PDB entry 7YJ1 | electron microscopy, 3.10 A resolution | chains E and D of the 5 polymer chains in the assembly

# Chain E
Name: Serine palmitoyltransferase 1
From: Homo sapiens
Notes: EC 2.3.1.50
UniProt: O15269 (SPTC1_HUMAN); residues 1-50 here = UniProt positions 1-50
Chain sequence (50 residues; numbered 1 to 50; the number before each row is that of its first residue):
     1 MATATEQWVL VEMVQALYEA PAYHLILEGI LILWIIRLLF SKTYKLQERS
Disordered / not traced: 1-9, 48-50
Swiss-Prot annotation at these positions:
  - natural variant: Ala-20 (A20S: In ALS27), Tyr-23 (Y23F: In ALS27), Leu-38 (L38R: In ALS27; uncertain significance), Leu-39 (deletion: In ALS27), Phe-40 to Ser-41 (deletion: In ALS27)
What the authors report for this chain:
  - disease-associated variants - Y23A, L39DEL, F40DEL/S41DEL: increased catalytic activity

# Chain D
Name: ORM1-like protein 3
From: Homo sapiens
UniProt: Q8N138 (ORML3_HUMAN); residues 3-153 here = UniProt positions 3-153
Chain sequence (152 residues; row label = number of the first residue in the row):
     2 MVGTAHSEVN PNTRVMNSRG IWLSYVLAIG LLHIVLLSIP FVSVPVVWTL TNLIHNMGMY
    62 IFLHTVKGTP FETPDQGKAR LLTHWEQMDY GVQFTASRKF LTITPIVLYF LTSFYTKYDQ
   122 IHFVLNTVSL MSVLIPKLPQ LHGVRIFGIN KY
Disordered / not traced: 2-10
Construct notes: initiating methionine (2)
Swiss-Prot annotation at these positions:
  - modified residue: Pro-137 (Hydroxyproline)
  - mutagenesis: Asn-13 (N13A: Disrupted ceramide binding; impaired negative regulation of SPT complex activity in the presence of ceramides; in the absence of ceramides, reduced affinity of SPT complex towards palmitoyl-CoA), Val-16 (V16R: Impaired negative regulation of SPT complex activity in the presence of ceramides), Ile-22 (I22R: Impaired negative regulation of SPT complex activity in the presence of ceramides), Phe-63 (F63P: Impaired negative regulation of SPT complex activity in the presence of ceramides; F63R: Impaired negative regulation of SPT complex activity in the presence of ceramides), His-85 (H85A: No effect on the negative regulation of SPT complex activity in the presence of ceramides), Pro-137 (P137A: Increased protein levels; decreased ubiquitination; increased negative regulation of SPT complex activity)
What the authors report for this chain:
  - conformationally variable residues: Asn-13
  - mutagenesis - N13A, V16R, I22R, F63P, F63R: increased catalytic activity
  - mutagenesis - H85A: unchanged catalytic activity
  - mutagenesis - N13A (approximately 30%): decreased binding to ceramide

# Chain E / chain D interface
Pairs across the interface (26):
  Met-13(E) / Phe-115(D)  hydrophobic
  Ala-16(E) / Lys-118(D)
  Leu-17(E) / Tyr-119(D)
  Ala-20(E) / Tyr-119(D)  hydrophobic
  His-24(E) / Tyr-110(D)  hydrogen bond
  His-24(E) / Ser-114(D)
  His-24(E) / Tyr-119(D)
  His-24(E) / Phe-124(D)
  Glu-28(E) / Phe-111(D)
  Glu-28(E) / Ser-114(D)  hydrogen bond
  Glu-28(E) / Tyr-119(D)
  Leu-31(E) / Leu-131(D)  hydrophobic
  Ile-35(E) / Ile-107(D)  hydrophobic
  Leu-38(E) / Lys-100(D)
  Leu-38(E) / Thr-103(D)
  Leu-39(E) / Ile-104(D)  hydrophobic
  Ser-41(E) / Phe-95(D)
  Lys-42(E) / Phe-95(D)
  Thr-43(E) / Val-93(D)
  Thr-43(E) / Gln-94(D)  hydrogen bond (backbone-backbone)
  Thr-43(E) / Phe-95(D)  hydrogen bond (side chain-backbone)
  Tyr-44(E) / Phe-95(D)
  Tyr-44(E) / Pro-140(D)
  Lys-45(E) / Tyr-91(D)  hydrogen bond (side chain-backbone)
  Lys-45(E) / Val-93(D)
  Leu-46(E) / Gln-94(D)
Other interface residues (no listed pair), chain E (24 interface residues in all): Glu-12, Val-14, Pro-21, Tyr-23, Leu-27, Ile-32, Trp-34, Arg-37
Other interface residues (no listed pair), chain D (22 interface residues in all): Gly-92, Gln-121, Thr-128, Leu-135, His-143

# Overview
Chain E and chain D form an interface of 24 and 22 residues respectively; the contacts include 5 hydrogen
bonds. Polar contacts include His-24(E)/Tyr-110(D), Glu-28(E)/Ser-114(D) and Thr-43(E)/Phe-95(D). From the
paper: N13A, V16R and I22R of chain D, among others, increase catalytic activity; conformational variability
at Asn-13(D); 9 substitutions were tested in all.
Chain E is Serine palmitoyltransferase 1 and chain D is ORM1-like protein 3, both from Homo sapiens; the
structure, Cryo-EM structure of SPT-ORMDL3 (ORMDL3-deltaN2) complex, was determined by electron microscopy
together with 7YIU, 7YIY and 7YJ2 from the same study.
